Entry 6TWI (X-ray diffraction, 2.27 A resolution); this record covers chains E and F of the 6 polymer chains in the assembly.

# Chain E
Protein: Hemagglutinin
From: Influenza A virus (A/harbour seal/Germany/1/2014(H10N7))
UniProtKB: A0A0A7HR51 (A0A0A7HR51_9INFA); residues 1-323 here correspond to UniProt positions 10-332 (UniProt number = residue number + 9)
Sequence (325 residues; each row starts with the number of its first residue; numbers below 1 keep their minus sign (Asp-1 is residue -1)):
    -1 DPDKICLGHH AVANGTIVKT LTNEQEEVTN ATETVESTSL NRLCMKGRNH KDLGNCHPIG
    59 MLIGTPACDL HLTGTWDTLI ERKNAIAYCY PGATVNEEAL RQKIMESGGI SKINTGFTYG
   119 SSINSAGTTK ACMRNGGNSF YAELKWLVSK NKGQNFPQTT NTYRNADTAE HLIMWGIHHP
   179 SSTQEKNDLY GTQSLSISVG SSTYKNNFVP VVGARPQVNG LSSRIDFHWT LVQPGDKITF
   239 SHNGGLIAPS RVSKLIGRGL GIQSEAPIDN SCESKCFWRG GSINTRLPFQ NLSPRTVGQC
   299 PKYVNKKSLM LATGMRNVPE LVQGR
Unresolved in the structure: 322-323
Construct notes: expression tag (-1 to 0); engineered mutation Ser221 (Gly230 in A0A0A7HR51)
Disulfide bonds: Cys54-Cys66, Cys87-Cys130, Cys274-Cys298
Covalent attachments: N-acetylglucosamine (NAG) linked to Asn28
Bound ions: Ca2+: Glu104 (together with N-acetylglucosamine) (shared with 1 residue of chain B; Glu64(F) of chain F)

# Chain F
Protein: Hemagglutinin HA2
From: Influenza A virus (A/harbour seal/Germany/1/2014(H10N7))
UniProtKB: A0A0A7HR51 (A0A0A7HR51_9INFA); residues 1-176 here correspond to UniProt positions 333-508 (UniProt number = residue number + 332)
Sequence (177 residues; each row starts with the number of its first residue):
     1 GLFGAIAGFI ENGWEGMVDG WYGFRHQNAQ GTGQAADYKS TQAAIDQITG KLNRIIKKTN
    61 TEFESIESEF SEIDHQIGNV INWTKDSITD IWTYQAELLV AMENQHTIDM ADSEMLNLYE
   121 RVRKQLRQNA EEDGKGCFEI YHACDDSCME SIRNNTYDHS QYREEALLNR LNINPVK
Unresolved in the structure: 173-177
Construct notes: expression tag (177)
Disulfide bonds: Cys144-Cys148
Covalent attachments: N-acetylglucosamine (NAG) linked to Asn82
Bound ions: Ca2+ site 1: Glu64 (together with N-acetylglucosamine) (shared with 1 residue of chain B; Glu104(E) of chain E); Ca2+ site 2: Asn79 (together with N-acetylglucosamine) (shared with 1 residue of chain C; 1 residue of chain D)

# How chain E and chain F interact
Inter-chain disulfides: Cys4(E)-Cys137(F)
Residue-residue contacts (143; chain E residue first):
  Pro0(E) - Ile140(F)
  Asp1(E) - Gln27(F)
  Asp1(E) - Asn28(F)
  Asp1(E) - Ala29(F)
  Asp1(E) - Phe138(F)
  Asp1(E) - Glu139(F)
  Asp1(E) - Ile140(F)  hydrogen bond (backbone-backbone)
  Asp1(E) - His142(F)
  Asp1(E) - Ala143(F)
  Asp1(E) - Cys144(F)  hydrogen bond (side chain-backbone)
  Lys2(E) - His26(F)
  Lys2(E) - Gln27(F)  hydrogen bond (backbone-backbone)
  Lys2(E) - Asp133(F)  salt bridge
  Lys2(E) - Cys137(F)
  Lys2(E) - Phe138(F)
  Lys2(E) - Met149(F)
  Ile3(E) - Phe24(F)  hydrophobic
  Ile3(E) - Arg25(F)
  Ile3(E) - Cys137(F)
  Ile3(E) - Phe138(F)  hydrogen bond (backbone-backbone)
  Ile3(E) - Ile140(F)  hydrophobic
  Ile3(E) - Ile152(F)  hydrophobic
  Cys4(E) - Trp14(F)
  Cys4(E) - Gly23(F)
  Cys4(E) - Phe24(F)
  Cys4(E) - Arg25(F)  hydrogen bond (backbone-backbone)
  Cys4(E) - Gly136(F)
  Cys4(E) - Cys137(F)  disulfide
  Leu5(E) - Trp14(F)
  Leu5(E) - Gly23(F)
  Leu5(E) - Leu118(F)
  Leu5(E) - Tyr119(F)
  Leu5(E) - Gly136(F)  hydrogen bond (backbone-backbone)
  Leu5(E) - Phe138(F)  hydrophobic
  Gly6(E) - Trp14(F)
  Gly6(E) - Tyr22(F)
  Gly6(E) - Gly23(F)  hydrogen bond (backbone-backbone)
  Gly6(E) - Met115(F)
  His7(E) - Ile6(F)
  His7(E) - Ile10(F)
  His7(E) - Asn12(F)
  His7(E) - Gly13(F)
  His7(E) - Trp14(F)  hydrogen bond (backbone-backbone)
  His7(E) - Met17(F)
  His7(E) - Trp21(F)
  His7(E) - Met115(F)
  His8(E) - Trp14(F)
  His8(E) - Met17(F)
  His8(E) - Gly20(F)
  His8(E) - Trp21(F)  hydrogen bond (backbone-backbone)
  Ala9(E) - Gly13(F)
  Ala9(E) - Trp14(F)  hydrogen bond (backbone-backbone)
  Ala9(E) - Glu15(F)
  Ala11(E) - Glu15(F)
  Val16(E) - Asn104(F)
  Lys17(E) - Ala101(F)
  Lys17(E) - Asn104(F)  hydrogen bond (backbone-side chain)
  Thr18(E) - Ala101(F)
  Thr18(E) - Asn104(F)
  Thr18(E) - Gln105(F)
  Thr18(E) - Ile108(F)
  Leu19(E) - Ala101(F)  hydrogen bond (backbone-backbone)
  Leu19(E) - Met102(F)
  Leu19(E) - Gln105(F)  hydrogen bond (backbone-side chain)
  Thr20(E) - Gln105(F)  hydrogen bond
  Glu24(E) - Ile108(F)
  Val26(E) - Ile108(F)  hydrophobic
  Thr30(E) - Leu52(F)
  Glu79(E) - Phe70(F)
  Arg80(E) - Phe70(F)
  Lys81(E) - Phe70(F)
  Glu96(E) - Ser68(F)
  Arg99(E) - Ser68(F)
  Glu104(E) - Glu64(F)
  Arg256(E) - Glu64(F)  salt bridge
  Gln261(E) - Ser65(F)
  Gln261(E) - Glu67(F)
  Gln261(E) - Ser68(F)  hydrogen bond
  Gln261(E) - Glu69(F)  hydrogen bond (side chain-backbone)
  Gln261(E) - Phe70(F)
  Ser262(E) - Phe70(F)
  Glu263(E) - Phe70(F)
  Lys273(E) - Lys58(F)
  Arg277(E) - Glu69(F)  salt bridge
  Arg277(E) - Phe70(F)
  Arg284(E) - Ile56(F)
  Arg284(E) - Lys57(F)
  Pro286(E) - Ile55(F)
  Pro286(E) - Lys57(F)
  Phe287(E) - Ala96(F)  hydrophobic
  Arg293(E) - Glu67(F)  salt bridge
  Arg293(E) - Ser68(F)  hydrogen bond (side chain-backbone)
  Arg293(E) - Glu69(F)  salt bridge
  Arg293(E) - Lys85(F)
  Val295(E) - Phe63(F)
  Val295(E) - Ser65(F)
  Gly296(E) - Thr61(F)
  Gly296(E) - Glu62(F)
  Gly296(E) - Phe63(F)  hydrogen bond (backbone-backbone)
  Gln297(E) - Lys58(F)  hydrogen bond (backbone-side chain)
  Gln297(E) - Asn60(F)
  Gln297(E) - Thr61(F)
  Lys300(E) - Phe63(F)
  Lys300(E) - Trp92(F)
  Tyr301(E) - Thr89(F)
  Tyr301(E) - Trp92(F)
  Val302(E) - Trp92(F)
  Val302(E) - Thr93(F)
  Asn303(E) - Thr89(F)
  Asn303(E) - Thr93(F)  hydrogen bond (backbone-side chain)
  Lys304(E) - Glu97(F)  salt bridge
  Leu307(E) - Ala96(F)  hydrophobic
  Leu307(E) - Glu97(F)
  Met308(E) - Val100(F)
  Met308(E) - Asn104(F)  hydrogen bond (backbone-side chain)
  Leu309(E) - Leu52(F)  hydrophobic
  Leu309(E) - Ile55(F)  hydrophobic
  Leu309(E) - Val100(F)  hydrophobic
  Leu309(E) - Glu103(F)
  Leu309(E) - Asn104(F)
  Ala310(E) - Asn104(F)  hydrogen bond (backbone-side chain)
  Ala310(E) - Thr107(F)
  Thr311(E) - Trp21(F)
  Thr311(E) - Ile48(F)
  Gly312(E) - Trp21(F)
  Gly312(E) - Thr107(F)
  Met313(E) - Ile6(F)  hydrophobic
  Met313(E) - Trp21(F)  hydrophobic
  Met313(E) - Tyr22(F)  hydrophobic
  Met313(E) - Ala111(F)  hydrophobic
  Arg314(E) - Gly1(F)
  Arg314(E) - Ala7(F)
  Arg314(E) - Ile108(F)
  Val316(E) - Ala7(F)  hydrophobic
  Val316(E) - Glu11(F)
  Val316(E) - Asn12(F)
  Val316(E) - Gly13(F)  hydrogen bond (backbone-backbone)
  Pro317(E) - Asn12(F)
  Pro317(E) - Glu15(F)
  Glu318(E) - Asn12(F)
  Glu318(E) - Gly13(F)
  Glu318(E) - Trp14(F)
  Glu318(E) - Glu15(F)  hydrogen bond (side chain-backbone)
Other interface residues (no listed pair), chain E (62 interface residues in all): Val10, Thr32, Gln100, Leu258, Leu285, Pro292, Cys298, Pro299
Other interface residues (no listed pair), chain F (74 interface residues in all): Gly16, Thr59, Ile66, Ser71, Ile73, Asp90, Leu98, Leu99, Val122

# Overview
62 residues of chain E face 74 of chain F across their interface; the contacts include 1 disulfide bond, 24
hydrogen bonds and 6 salt bridges. Among the polar pairs are Lys2(E)-Asp133(F), Arg256(E)-Glu64(F) and
Arg277(E)-Glu69(F). Covalently linked N-acetylglucosamine: at Asn28(E). Covalently linked N-acetylglucosamine:
at Asn82(F).
Here chain E is Hemagglutinin and chain F is Hemagglutinin HA2, both from Influenza A virus (A/harbour
seal/Germany/1/2014(H10N7)). Entry 6TWI (Crystal structure of the haemagglutinin mutant (Gln226Leu, Gly228Ser)
from an H10N7 seal influenza virus isolated in ...) was determined by X-ray diffraction together with 6TJW,
6TJY, 6TVA, 6TVB, 6TVC, 6TVD and 9 further entries from the same study.
